5T16 - chains B and G of the 8 polymer chains in the assembly; structure by X-ray diffraction, 2.78 A resolution.

[Chain B]
Name: Ribonuclease 3
From: Saccharomyces cerevisiae (strain ATCC 204508 / S288c)
Notes: EC 3.1.26.3
UniProtKB: Q02555 (RNT1_YEAST); residues 184-459 here = UniProt positions 184-459
Chain sequence (276 residues; row label = number of the first residue in the row):
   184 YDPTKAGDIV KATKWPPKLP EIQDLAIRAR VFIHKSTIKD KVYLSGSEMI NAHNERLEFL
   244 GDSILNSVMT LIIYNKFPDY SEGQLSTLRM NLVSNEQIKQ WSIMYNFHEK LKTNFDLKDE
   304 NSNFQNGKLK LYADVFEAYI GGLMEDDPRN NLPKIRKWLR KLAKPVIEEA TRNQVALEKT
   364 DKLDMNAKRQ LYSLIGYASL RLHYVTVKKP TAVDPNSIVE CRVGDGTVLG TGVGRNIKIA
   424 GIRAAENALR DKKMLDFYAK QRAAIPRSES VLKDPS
Unresolved in the structure: 357-361, 458-459

[Chain G]
Molecule: RNA substrate analog
Sequence (34 nucleotides; each row starts with the number of its first residue):
     1 GCXAUGUCAU GUCAUGAGUC CAUGGCAUGG CAUG
Modified / non-standard residues: 73W (5'-O-[(dithiophosphono)]cytidine) at position 3

[Interface between chain B and chain G]
Contacting residue pairs (23):
  His217(B) - C26(G)  phosphate contact
  His217(B) - A27(G)  salt bridge to the phosphate
  Lys218(B) - C26(G)  salt bridge to the phosphate
  Lys218(B) - A27(G)  phosphate contact
  Ser219(B) - C26(G)  sugar contact
  Lys222(B) - G25(G)  phosphate contact
  Lys222(B) - C26(G)  salt bridge to the phosphate
  Asp223(B) - A14(G)  sugar contact
  Asp223(B) - G25(G)  sugar contact
  Val225(B) - U15(G)  sugar contact
  Asn297(B) - C13(G)  sugar contact
  Phe298(B) - C26(G)  sugar contact
  Phe298(B) - A27(G)  sugar contact
  Asn306(B) - A27(G)  hydrogen bond to the sugar
  Asn306(B) - U28(G)  hydrogen bond to the sugar
  Phe307(B) - A27(G)  hydrogen bond to the sugar
  Phe307(B) - U28(G)  phosphate contact
  Asn309(B) - U28(G)  sugar contact
  Asn309(B) - G29(G)  phosphate contact
  Gly310(B) - U28(G)  phosphate contact
  Gly310(B) - G29(G)  phosphate contact
  Lys311(B) - C2(G)  salt bridge to the phosphate
  Lys313(B) - 73W_3(G)  base contact
Interface residues without a listed pair, chain B (16 interface residues in all): Leu312, Leu314
Interface residues without a listed pair, chain G (11 interface residues in all): G11

[In short]
16 residues of chain B and 11 residues of chain G are in contact; the contacts include 3 hydrogen bonds and 4
salt bridges. Among the polar pairs are Asn306(B)-A27(G), Asn306(B)-U28(G) and Phe307(B)-A27(G).
Chain B is Ribonuclease 3 (Saccharomyces cerevisiae (strain ATCC 204508 / S288c)) and chain G is RNA substrate
analog; the structure, Crystal structure of yeast RNase III (Rnt1p) complexed with a non-hydrolyzable RNA
substrate analog, was determined by X-ray diffraction.
